PDB entry 1ESU | X-ray diffraction, 2.00 A resolution | chain A

# Chain A
Molecule: Beta-lactamase
Source organism: Escherichia coli
Notes: EC 3.5.2.6
UniProtKB: P62593 (BLAT_ECOLI); residues 26-288 here correspond to UniProt positions 24-286 (UniProt number = residue number - 2)
Sequence (263 residues; row label = number of the first residue in the row; note: 3 numbers in that range are skipped by the numbering (no residue carries them; nothing is unmodelled there)):
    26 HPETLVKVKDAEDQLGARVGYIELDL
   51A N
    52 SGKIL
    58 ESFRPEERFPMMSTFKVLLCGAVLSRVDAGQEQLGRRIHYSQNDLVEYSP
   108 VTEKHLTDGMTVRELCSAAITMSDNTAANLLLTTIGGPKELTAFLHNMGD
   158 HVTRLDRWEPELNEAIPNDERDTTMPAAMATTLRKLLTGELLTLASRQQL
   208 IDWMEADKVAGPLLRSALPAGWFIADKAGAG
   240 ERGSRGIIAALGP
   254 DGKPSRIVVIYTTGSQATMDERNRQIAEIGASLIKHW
Disulfides: Cys-77/Cys-123
Sequence notes: conflict Val-84 (Ile82 in P62593); engineered mutation Ala-235 (Ser233 in P62593)
Swiss-Prot annotation at these positions:
  - active site: Ser-70 (Acyl-ester intermediate), Glu-168 (Proton acceptor)
  - binding site (substrate): Lys-234, Gly-236

# Overview
UniProt lists active-site residues Ser-70 and Glu-168 and substrate-binding residues Lys-234 and Gly-236.
Chain A is Beta-lactamase (Escherichia coli); the structure, S235A mutant of TEM1 beta-lactamase, was
determined by X-ray diffraction (same publication as 1XPB).
